Entry 4LP5 (X-ray diffraction, 3.80 A resolution); this record covers chain B.

# Chain B
Molecule: Advanced glycosylation end product-specific receptor
From: Homo sapiens
Notes: fragment: V, C1 and C2 domains (VC1C2 fragment), full-length ectodomain
Reference sequence: Q15109 (RAGE_HUMAN); residues 23-323 here = UniProt positions 23-323
Sequence (304 residues; row label = number of the first residue in the row):
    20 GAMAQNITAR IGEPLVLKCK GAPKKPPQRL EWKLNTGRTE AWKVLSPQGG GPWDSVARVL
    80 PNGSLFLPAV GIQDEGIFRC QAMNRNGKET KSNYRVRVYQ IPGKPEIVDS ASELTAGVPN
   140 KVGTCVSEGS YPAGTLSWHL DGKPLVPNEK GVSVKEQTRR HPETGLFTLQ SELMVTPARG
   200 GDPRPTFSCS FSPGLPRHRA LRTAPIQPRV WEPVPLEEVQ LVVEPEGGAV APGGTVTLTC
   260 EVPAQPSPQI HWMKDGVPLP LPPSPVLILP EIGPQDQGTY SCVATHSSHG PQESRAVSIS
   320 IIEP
Unresolved in the structure: 20-22, 234-323
Disulfide bonds: C38-C99, C144-C208
Construct notes: expression tag (20-22)
Swiss-Prot annotation at these positions:
  - glycosylation (N-linked (GlcNAc...) asparagine): N25, N81
What the authors report for this chain:
  - post-translational modification sites: N25, N81 (citing earlier work)

# Overview
The paper reports modification sites N25 and N81.
Chain B is Advanced glycosylation end product-specific receptor (Homo sapiens); the structure, Crystal
structure of the full-length human RAGE extracellular domain (VC1C2 fragment), was determined by X-ray
diffraction, deposited together with 4LP4.
